8K41 - chain A; structure by X-ray diffraction, 2.39 A resolution.

[Chain A]
Protein: NAD(P)/FAD-dependent oxidoreductase
Organism: Gelidibacter salicanalis
UniProtKB: A0A934NG65 (A0A934NG65_9FLAO); numbering as in UniProt (aligned over 1-448)
Amino-acid sequence (456 residues; numbered -7 to 448; the number before each row is that of its first residue; numbers below 1 keep their minus sign (Ala-7 is residue -7)):
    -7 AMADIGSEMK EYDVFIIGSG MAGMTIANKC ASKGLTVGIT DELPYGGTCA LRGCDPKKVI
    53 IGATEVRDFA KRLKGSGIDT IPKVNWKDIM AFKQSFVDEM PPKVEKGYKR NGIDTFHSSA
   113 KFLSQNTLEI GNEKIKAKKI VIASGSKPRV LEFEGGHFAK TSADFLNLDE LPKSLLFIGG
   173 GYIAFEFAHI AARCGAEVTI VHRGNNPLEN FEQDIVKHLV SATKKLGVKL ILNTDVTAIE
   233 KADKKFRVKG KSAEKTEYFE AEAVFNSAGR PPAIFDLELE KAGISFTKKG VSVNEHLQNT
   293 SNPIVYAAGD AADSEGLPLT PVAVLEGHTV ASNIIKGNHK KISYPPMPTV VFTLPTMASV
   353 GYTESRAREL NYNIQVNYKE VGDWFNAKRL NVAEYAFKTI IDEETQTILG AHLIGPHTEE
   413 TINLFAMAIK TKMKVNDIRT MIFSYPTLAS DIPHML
Unresolved in the structure: -7 to 1
Cystine bridges: Cys41-Cys46
Differences from the reference sequence: expression tag (-7 to 0)
Small-molecule neighbours:
  - FAD (flavin-adenine dinucleotide): Ile9, Gly10, Ser11, Gly12, Met13, Ala14, Gly15, Thr32, Asp33, Glu34, Leu35, Gly39, Thr40, Cys41, Arg44, Gly45, Cys46, Lys49, Ser110, Ser111, Ala112, Ala135, Ser136, Gly137, Lys139, Ser154, Ile175, Phe179, Arg262, Ala265, Asp268, Leu269, Ala300, Gly301, Asp302, Ala303, Pro310, Leu311, Thr312, Pro313, Ala315, Phe344, Tyr437, Pro438
  - NADPH (NDP; NADPH dihydro-nicotinamide-adenine-dinucleotide phosphate): Lys49, Phe145, Ile170, Gly171, Gly172, Gly173, Tyr174, Ile175, Glu178, Val193, His194, Arg195, Glu201, Thr226, Asp227, Val228, Ser259, Ala260, Gly261, Arg262, Pro310, Leu311, Thr341, Val342, Val343, Phe344
From the paper describing this entry:
  - mutagenesis - Y174F: decreased catalytic activity
  - conformationally variable residues (side-chain flip): Tyr174
  - catalytic residues: Tyr437
  - catalytic residues: Asp47, Thr312 (proposed by the authors, not directly observed)
  - mutagenesis - Y437F: abolished catalytic activity

[In short]
Ligands of chain A: NADPH and flavin-adenine dinucleotide. From the paper: catalytic residues Tyr437, Asp47
and Thr312; Y174F reduces catalytic activity.
Chain A is NAD(P)/FAD-dependent oxidoreductase (Gelidibacter salicanalis); the structure, mercuric
reductase,GbsMerA, - FAD bound, was determined by X-ray diffraction together with 8K40 from the same study.
